6MOF - chains A and B; structure by X-ray diffraction, 2.89 A resolution.

Chain A:
Molecule: G2 DARPin
Organism: synthetic construct
Notes: antibody fragment or engineered binder
Sequence (168 residues; each row starts with the number of its first residue):
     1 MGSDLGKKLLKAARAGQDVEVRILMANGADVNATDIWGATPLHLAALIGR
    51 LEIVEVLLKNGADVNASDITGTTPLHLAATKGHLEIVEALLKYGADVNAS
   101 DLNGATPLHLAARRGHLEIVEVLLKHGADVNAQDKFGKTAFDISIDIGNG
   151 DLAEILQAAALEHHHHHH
Not modelled in the structure: 1, 163-168

Chain B:
Molecule: Erythropoietin receptor
Organism: Homo sapiens
Reference sequence: P19235 (EPOR_HUMAN); residues 8-225 here correspond to UniProt positions 32-249 (UniProt number = residue number + 24)
Sequence (229 residues; each row starts with the number of its first residue):
     3 FAGSADPKFESKAALLAARGPEELLCFTERLEDLVCFWEEAASAGVGPGQ
    53 YSFSYQLEDEPWKLCRLHQAPTARGAVRFWCSLPTADTSSFVPLELRVTA
   103 ASGAPRYHRVIHINEVVLLDAPVGLVARLADESGHVVLRWLPPPETPMTS
   153 HIRYEVDVSAGQGAGSVQRVEILEGRTECVLSNLRGRTRYTFAVRARMAE
   203 PSFGGFWSAWSEPVSLLTPSDLDKEKAAA
Not modelled in the structure: 3-7, 225-231
Disulfide bonds: Cys-28/Cys-38, Cys-67/Cys-83
Differences from the reference sequence: expression tag (3-7, 226-231); conflict Gln-52 (Asn76 in P19235), Gln-164 (Asn188 in P19235)
Curated features (UniProtKB/Swiss-Prot):
  - motif: Trp-209 to Ser-213 (WSXWS motif)
  - site: Phe-93 (Required for ligand binding)

Interface between chain A and chain B:
Contacting residue pairs (28; chain A residue first):
  Lys-11(A) with Gln-58(B); Glu-60(B)
  Arg-14(A) with Gln-58(B), hydrogen bond; Leu-59(B), hydrogen bond (side chain-backbone); Glu-60(B); Glu-97(B), salt bridge; Val-112(B)
  Ala-15(A) with Pro-95(B), hydrophobic
  Ile-36(A) with Trp-64(B)
  Trp-37(A) with Ser-56(B); Trp-64(B); Arg-99(B); Thr-101(B)
  Ala-39(A) with Arg-99(B)
  Leu-44(A) with Glu-97(B)
  Leu-47(A) with His-110(B); Val-112(B), hydrophobic
  Asp-68(A) with Arg-99(B), salt bridge
  Thr-70(A) with Arg-99(B); Pro-107(B)
  Thr-72(A) with Pro-107(B)
  Leu-77(A) with His-110(B)
  Lys-81(A) with His-110(B); Arg-111(B)
  Leu-102(A) with Gly-105(B)
  Asn-103(A) with Ala-106(B); Pro-107(B), hydrogen bond (side chain-backbone)
  Arg-114(A) with Glu-25(B)
Interface residues without a listed pair, chain A (18 interface residues in all): Ile-48, Asp-101
Interface residues without a listed pair, chain B (17 interface residues in all): Tyr-109

In short:
The interface between chain A and chain B involves 18 residues on one side and 17 on the other; the contacts
include 3 hydrogen bonds and 2 salt bridges. Polar contacts include Arg-14(A)/Glu-97(B), Asp-68(A)/Arg-99(B)
and Arg-14(A)/Gln-58(B).
Here chain A is G2 DARPin (synthetic construct) and chain B is Erythropoietin receptor (Homo sapiens). Entry
6MOF (Monomeric DARPin G2 complex with EpoR) was determined by X-ray diffraction together with 6MOE, 6MOH,
6MOI, 6MOJ, 6MOK and 6MOL from the same study.
